Entry 6IB5 (X-ray diffraction, 2.12 A resolution); this record covers chain A.

Chain A:
Protein: Tryptophan 6-halogenase
From: Streptomyces albogriseolus
Reference sequence: A1E280 (A1E280_STRAO); residues 2-531 here = UniProt positions 2-531
Chain sequence (534 residues; each row starts with the number of its first residue; numbers below 1 keep their minus sign (Gly-2 is residue -2)):
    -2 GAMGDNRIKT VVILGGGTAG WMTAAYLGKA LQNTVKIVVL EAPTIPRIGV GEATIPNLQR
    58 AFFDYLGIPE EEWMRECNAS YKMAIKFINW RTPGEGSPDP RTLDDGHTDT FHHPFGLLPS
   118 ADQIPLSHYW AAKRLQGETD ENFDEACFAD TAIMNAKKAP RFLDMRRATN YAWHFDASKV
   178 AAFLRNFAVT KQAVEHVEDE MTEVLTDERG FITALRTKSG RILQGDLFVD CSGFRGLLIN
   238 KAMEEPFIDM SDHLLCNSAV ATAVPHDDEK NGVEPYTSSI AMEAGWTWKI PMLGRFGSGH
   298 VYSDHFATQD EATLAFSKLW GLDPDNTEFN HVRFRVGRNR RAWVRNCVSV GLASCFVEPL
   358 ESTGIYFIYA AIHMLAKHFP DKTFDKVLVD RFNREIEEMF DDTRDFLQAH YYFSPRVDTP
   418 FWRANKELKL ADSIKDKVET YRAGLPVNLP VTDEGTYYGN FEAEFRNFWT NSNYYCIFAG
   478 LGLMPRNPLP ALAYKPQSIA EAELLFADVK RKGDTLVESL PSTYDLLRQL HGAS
Unresolved in the structure: -2 to 1, 455-456, 530-531
Sequence notes: expression tag (-2 to 1); engineered mutation Ile52 (Val in A1E280), Ile82 (Val in A1E280), Thr360 (Ser in A1E280), Ser469 (Gly in A1E280), Asn470 (Ser in A1E280)
Swiss-Prot annotation at these positions:
  - active site: Lys79
  - binding site (FAD): Gly13, Thr15, Ala16, Ala39, Ile42, Ile45, Val47, Ala50, Met198, Leu349, Ile362
  - binding site (L-tryptophan): Pro111, Tyr454, Tyr455, Glu461, Phe465
  - binding site (chloride): Gly361
  - site: Glu358 (Important for activity)
  - mutagenesis: Lys79 (K79T: Loss of halogenase activity)
What the authors report for this chain:
  - conformationally variable residues: Thr360, Phe465

Overview:
UniProt lists active-site residue Lys79, 11 FAD-binding residues, 5 L-tryptophan-binding residues and
chloride-binding residue Gly361. From the paper: conformational variability at Thr360 and Phe465.
Chain A is Tryptophan 6-halogenase (Streptomyces albogriseolus); the structure, Mutant of flavin-dependent
tryptophan halogenase Thal with altered regioselectivity (Thal-RebH5), was determined by X-ray diffraction,
deposited together with 6H43 and 6H44.
